5AEI - chains A and D; structure by X-ray diffraction, 1.83 A resolution.

== Chain A ==
Protein: Designed armadillo repeat protein yiiim5aii
Source organism: Synthetic construct
Chain sequence (286 residues; numbered 8 to 293; the number before each row is that of its first residue):
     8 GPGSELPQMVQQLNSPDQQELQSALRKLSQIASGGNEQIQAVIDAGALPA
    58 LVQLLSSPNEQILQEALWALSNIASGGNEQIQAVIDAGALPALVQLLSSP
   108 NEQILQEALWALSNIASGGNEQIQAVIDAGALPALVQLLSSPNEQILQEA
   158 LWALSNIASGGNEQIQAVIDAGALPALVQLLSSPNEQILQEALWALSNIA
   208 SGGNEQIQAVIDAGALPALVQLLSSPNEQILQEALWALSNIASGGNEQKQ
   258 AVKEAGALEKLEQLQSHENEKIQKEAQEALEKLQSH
Not modelled in the structure: 8-10, 292-293
Ion coordination: Ca2+ site 1: Pro23, Gln25, Pro233, Glu235; Ca2+ site 2: Pro65, Glu67, Pro191, Glu193; Ca2+ site 3: Gln102 (shared with 2 residues of chain B); Ca2+ site 4: Pro107, Glu109, Pro149, Glu151; Ca2+ site 5: Asp135 (shared with 1 residue of chain C)

== Chain D ==
Protein: KR5
Chain sequence (10 residues; numbered 1 to 10; the number before each row is that of its first residue):
     1 KRKRKRKRKR

== Chain A / chain D interface ==
Residue-residue contacts - 43 pairs, chain A then chain D:
  Arg33(A) with Arg10(D)
  Gln37(A) with Arg8(D), hydrogen bond (side chain-backbone); Lys9(D); Arg10(D), hydrogen bond (side chain-backbone)
  Ser40(A) with Lys7(D), hydrogen bond (backbone-side chain); Lys9(D)
  Glu72(A) with Arg10(D), salt bridge
  Trp75(A) with Arg8(D); Arg10(D)
  Ser78(A) with Arg8(D)
  Asn79(A) with Lys7(D); Arg8(D), hydrogen bond (side chain-backbone)
  Ser82(A) with Lys5(D); Lys7(D)
  Gly83(A) with Lys5(D)
  Glu114(A) with Arg8(D), salt bridge
  Trp117(A) with Arg6(D); Arg8(D)
  Asn121(A) with Lys5(D); Arg6(D), hydrogen bond (side chain-backbone)
  Ser124(A) with Lys3(D); Arg4(D); Lys5(D), hydrogen bond
  Gly125(A) with Lys3(D), hydrogen bond (backbone-side chain)
  Ile130(A) with Lys3(D)
  Trp159(A) with Arg4(D); Lys5(D)
  Ser162(A) with Arg4(D), hydrogen bond
  Asn163(A) with Lys3(D); Arg4(D), hydrogen bond (side chain-backbone)
  Ser166(A) with Lys1(D); Arg2(D); Lys3(D), hydrogen bond
  Gly167(A) with Lys1(D), hydrogen bond (backbone-side chain)
  Glu198(A) with Arg4(D), salt bridge
  Trp201(A) with Arg2(D), hydrogen bond (side chain-backbone); Arg4(D)
  Ser204(A) with Arg2(D), hydrogen bond
  Asn205(A) with Lys1(D), hydrogen bond (side chain-backbone); Arg2(D), hydrogen bond (side chain-backbone)
  Ser208(A) with Lys1(D), hydrogen bond
  Glu240(A) with Arg2(D), salt bridge
  Trp243(A) with Arg2(D)
Also at the interface, not in a pair above, chain A (36 interface residues in all): Ser36, Gly42, Gln71, Ala81, Ile88, Ser120, Leu158, Ala165, Ile172

== Summary ==
The interface between chain A and chain D involves 36 residues on one side and 10 on the other; the contacts
include 16 hydrogen bonds and 4 salt bridges. Among the polar pairs are Glu72(A)-Arg10(D), Glu114(A)-Arg8(D)
and Glu198(A)-Arg4(D).
Here chain A is Designed armadillo repeat protein yiiim5aii (Synthetic construct) and chain D is KR5. Entry
5AEI (Designed Armadillo repeat protein YIIIM5AII in complex with peptide (KR)5) was determined by X-ray
diffraction.
